7SQZ - chains A and C of the 3 polymer chains in the assembly; structure by electron microscopy, 3.10 A resolution.

== Chain A (and C) ==
Molecule: Citrus Sudden Death-associated Virus Capsid Protein
From: Citrus sudden death-associated virus
Notes: EC 2.7.7.48; chain C of this document is another copy of the same molecule, construct and numbering; everything in this record applies to it too
Reference sequence: Q3HWZ1 (Q3HWZ1_9VIRU); residues 1-197 here correspond to UniProt positions 1993-2189 (UniProt number = residue number + 1992)
Amino-acid sequence (197 residues; numbered 1 to 197; the number before each row is that of its first residue):
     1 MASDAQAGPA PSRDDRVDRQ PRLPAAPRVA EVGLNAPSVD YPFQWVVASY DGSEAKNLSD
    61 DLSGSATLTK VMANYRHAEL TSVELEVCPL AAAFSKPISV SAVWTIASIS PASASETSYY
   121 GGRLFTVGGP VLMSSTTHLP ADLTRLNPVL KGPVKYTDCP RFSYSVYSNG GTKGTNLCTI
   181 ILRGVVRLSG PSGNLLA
Not modelled in the structure: 1-35, 197

== Interface between chain A and chain C ==
Contacting residue pairs (22):
  Ile106(A) with Arg76(C)
  Ile109(A) with Ser192(C); Asn194(C)
  Ser118(A) with Asn194(C); Leu195(C)
  Tyr119(A) with Gly193(C); Asn194(C); Leu195(C), hydrophobic
  Tyr120(A) with Gly193(C)
  Thr144(A) with Arg76(C)
  Arg145(A) with Arg76(C), hydrogen bond (backbone-side chain)
  Leu146(A) with Arg76(C)
  Asn147(A) with Arg76(C)
  Val154(A) with Val154(C), hydrophobic
  Tyr156(A) with Pro153(C); Val154(C), hydrophobic
  Thr157(A) with Gly152(C), hydrogen bond (side chain-backbone); Pro153(C), hydrogen bond (backbone-backbone); Val154(C); Lys155(C)
  Asp158(A) with Arg76(C), salt bridge; Pro153(C)
Also at the interface, not in a pair above, chain A (14 interface residues in all): Lys155

== Overview ==
14 residues of chain A and 9 residues of chain C are in contact, with 3 hydrogen bonds and 1 salt bridge.
Polar pairs include Asp158(A)-Arg76(C), Arg145(A)-Arg76(C) and Thr157(A)-Gly152(C).
Both chains are Citrus Sudden Death-associated Virus Capsid Protein (Citrus sudden death-associated virus).
Entry 7SQZ (CSDaV wild-type) was determined by electron microscopy (same publication as 7SQY).
